7ZSA - chains N and a of the 38 polymer chains in the assembly; structure by electron microscopy, 4.00 A resolution.

# Chain N
Molecule: Non-template DNA
Sequence (209 nucleotides; numbered -73 to 135; the number before each row is that of its first residue; numbers below 1 keep their minus sign (DA-73 is residue -73)):
   -73 AGCACGCTGTGTATATAATAGCTATGGAACGTTCGATTCACCTCCGATGT
   -23 GTGTTGTACATACATAAAAATATCATAGCTCTTCTGCGCTGTGTTGGTCG
    27 TAGACAGCTCTAGCACCGCTTAAACGCACGTACGCGCTGTCCCCCGCGTT
    77 TTAACCGCCAAGGGGATTACTCCCTAGTCTCCAGGCACGTGTCAGATATA
   127 TACATCGAT

# Chain a
Name: Histone H3.2
Source organism: Xenopus laevis
UniProtKB: P84233 (H32_XENLA); residues 1-135 here correspond to UniProt positions 2-136 (UniProt number = residue number + 1)
Chain sequence (135 residues; numbered 1 to 135; the number before each row is that of its first residue):
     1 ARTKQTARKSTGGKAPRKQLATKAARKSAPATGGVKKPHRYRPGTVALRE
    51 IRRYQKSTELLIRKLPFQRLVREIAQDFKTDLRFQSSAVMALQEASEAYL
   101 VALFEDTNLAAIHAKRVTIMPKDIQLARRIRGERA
Not modelled in the structure: 1-34, 135
Differences from the reference sequence: conflict Ala102 (Gly103 in P84233); engineered mutation Ala110 (Cys111 in P84233)

# Chain N / chain a interface
Pairs across the interface (21; chain N residue first):
  DG39(N) - Arg83(a)  phosphate contact
  DG39(N) - Phe84(a)  sugar contact
  DG39(N) - Gln85(a)  phosphate contact
  DG39(N) - Ser86(a)  phosphate contact
  DC40(N) - Arg72(a)  salt bridge to the phosphate
  DC40(N) - Arg83(a)  phosphate contact
  DC40(N) - Phe84(a)  hydrogen bond to the phosphate
  DA49(N) - Arg63(a)  hydrogen bond to the phosphate
  DA50(N) - Arg63(a)  salt bridge to the phosphate
  DC59(N) - Val117(a)  sugar contact
  DG60(N) - Arg116(a)  phosphate contact
  DG60(N) - Val117(a)  hydrogen bond to the phosphate
  DG60(N) - Thr118(a)  hydrogen bond to the phosphate
  DC61(N) - Arg116(a)  salt bridge to the phosphate
  DC132(N) - Tyr41(a)  phosphate contact
  DC132(N) - Thr45(a)  sugar contact
  DG133(N) - His39(a)  sugar contact
  DG133(N) - Tyr41(a)  phosphate contact
  DG133(N) - Arg42(a)  salt bridge to the phosphate
  DG133(N) - Thr45(a)  phosphate contact
  DA134(N) - Arg42(a)  salt bridge to the phosphate
Interface residues without a listed pair, chain N (11 interface residues in all): DC55
Interface residues without a listed pair, chain a (18 interface residues in all): Arg40, Gln68, Leu82, Lys115, Lys122

# In short
Chain N and chain a form an interface of 11 and 18 residues respectively, with 4 hydrogen bonds and 5 salt
bridges. Polar pairs include DC40(N)-Phe84(a), DA49(N)-Arg63(a) and DG60(N)-Val117(a).
Chain N is Non-template DNA and chain a is Histone H3.2 (Xenopus laevis); the structure, Yeast RNA polymerase
II transcription pre-initiation complex with the +1 nucleosome and NTP (complex B), was determined by electron
microscopy, deposited together with 7ZS9 and 7ZSB.
